4I4Z - chains A and D of the 6 polymer chains in the assembly; structure by X-ray diffraction, 2.00 A resolution.

Chain A (and D):
Protein: Naphthoate synthase
Source organism: Synechocystis sp
Notes: EC 4.1.3.36; chain D of this document is another copy of the same molecule, construct and numbering; everything in this record applies to it too
Reference sequence: P73495 (P73495_SYNY3); numbering as in UniProt (aligned over 1-275)
Chain sequence (275 residues; each row starts with the number of its first residue):
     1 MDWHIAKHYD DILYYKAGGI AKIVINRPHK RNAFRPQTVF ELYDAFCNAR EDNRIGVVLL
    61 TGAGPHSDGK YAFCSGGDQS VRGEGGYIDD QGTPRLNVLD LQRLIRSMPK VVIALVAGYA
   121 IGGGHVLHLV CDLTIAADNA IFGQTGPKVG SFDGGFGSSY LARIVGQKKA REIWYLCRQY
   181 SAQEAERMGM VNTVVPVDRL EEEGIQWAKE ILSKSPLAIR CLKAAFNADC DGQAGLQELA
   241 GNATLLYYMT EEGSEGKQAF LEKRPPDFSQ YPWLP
Small-molecule neighbours:
  - Salicylyl CoA (2NE), molecule 1: H29, K30, R31, A33, F34, S75, G76, G77, D78, Q79, S80, Y87, L96, V98, Y119, I121, G122, G123, G124, T145, V149, S151, D153, Q179
  - Salicylyl CoA (2NE), molecule 2: Y248, F260, K263
  - bicarbonate ion (BCT): G122, G123, Q144, T145, G146, S151, F152, D153, W174
  - malonate ion (MLI): I164, R187, M188, G189
What the authors report for this chain:
  - binding site for Salicylyl CoA: K30, G77, L96, V98, G123, S151, F260, K263
  - contacts within the chain: K30-S80 (hydrogen bond)

Chain A / chain D interface:
Contacting residue pairs (61):
  P94(A) - L274(D)
  R95(A) - P275(D)
  P147(A) - K214(D)
  P147(A) - S215(D)  hydrogen bond (backbone-backbone)
  P147(A) - A218(D)  hydrophobic
  P147(A) - I219(D)  hydrophobic
  P147(A) - L222(D)  hydrophobic
  K148(A) - K214(D)
  S151(A) - A218(D)
  F152(A) - C221(D)  hydrophobic
  F152(A) - L222(D)  hydrophobic
  G154(A) - A225(D)
  S158(A) - L222(D)
  S158(A) - A225(D)
  S158(A) - F226(D)
  S159(A) - D229(D)
  R163(A) - R163(D)
  R163(A) - D229(D)  salt bridge
  G166(A) - R163(D)
  G166(A) - I164(D)
  Q167(A) - Y160(D)  hydrogen bond
  Q167(A) - R163(D)  hydrogen bond (backbone-backbone)
  Q167(A) - I164(D)
  Q167(A) - F226(D)  hydrogen bond (side chain-backbone)
  Q167(A) - C230(D)  hydrogen bond
  K168(A) - H128(D)  hydrogen bond (side chain-backbone)
  K168(A) - L129(D)  hydrogen bond (side chain-backbone)
  K168(A) - C131(D)  hydrogen bond (side chain-backbone)
  K168(A) - D132(D)
  K168(A) - L133(D)
  K168(A) - T134(D)  hydrogen bond
  K168(A) - I164(D)
  K168(A) - G189(D)
  K168(A) - M190(D)
  K168(A) - N192(D)  hydrogen bond (backbone-side chain)
  K169(A) - N192(D)  hydrogen bond (side chain-backbone)
  A170(A) - F226(D)
  R171(A) - D132(D)  salt bridge
  R171(A) - L133(D)
  R171(A) - Y160(D)  hydrogen bond
  R171(A) - F226(D)
  R171(A) - N227(D)  hydrogen bond
  E172(A) - L133(D)
  E172(A) - N192(D)  hydrogen bond
  E172(A) - W207(D)
  W174(A) - L222(D)  hydrophobic
  W174(A) - F226(D)
  Y175(A) - V111(D)  hydrophobic
  Y175(A) - D132(D)  hydrogen bond
  Y175(A) - I211(D)
  Y175(A) - K214(D)
  Y175(A) - I219(D)
  Y175(A) - K223(D)
  L176(A) - L133(D)  hydrophobic
  L176(A) - W207(D)  hydrophobic
  L176(A) - E210(D)
  L176(A) - I211(D)  hydrophobic
  L176(A) - K214(D)
  C177(A) - K214(D)
  R178(A) - W207(D)
  R178(A) - E210(D)  salt bridge
Also at the interface, not in a pair above, chain A (26 interface residues in all): T93, D153, A162, V165
Also at the interface, not in a pair above, chain D (31 interface residues in all): Q206

Overview:
26 residues of chain A and 31 residues of chain D are in contact; the contacts include 15 hydrogen bonds and 3
salt bridges. Polar pairs include R163(A)-D229(D), R171(A)-D132(D) and R178(A)-E210(D). From the paper: a
binding site for Salicylyl CoA at K30(A), G77(A) and L96(A) among others; contacts within the chain involving
S80(A) and K30(A).
Chain A and chain D are both Naphthoate synthase (Synechocystis sp); the structure, Synechocystis sp. PCC 6803
1,4-dihydroxy-2-naphthoyl-coenzyme A synthase (MenB) in complex with salicylyl-CoA, was determined by X-ray
diffraction, deposited together with 4I42 and 4I52.
